PDB entry 2WKT | X-ray diffraction, 2.00 A resolution | chains A and B of the 4 polymer chains in the assembly

Chain A (and B):
Protein: Acetyl-CoA acetyltransferase
Organism: Zoogloea ramigera
Notes: EC 2.3.1.9; chain B of this document is another copy of the same molecule, construct and numbering; everything in this record applies to it too
UniProtKB: P07097 (THIL_ZOORA); the construct has insertions or renumbered stretches relative to UniProt, so the offset changes along the chain: 1-10 = UniProt 2-11; 12-392 = UniProt 12-392
Amino-acid sequence (392 residues; each row starts with the number of its first residue):
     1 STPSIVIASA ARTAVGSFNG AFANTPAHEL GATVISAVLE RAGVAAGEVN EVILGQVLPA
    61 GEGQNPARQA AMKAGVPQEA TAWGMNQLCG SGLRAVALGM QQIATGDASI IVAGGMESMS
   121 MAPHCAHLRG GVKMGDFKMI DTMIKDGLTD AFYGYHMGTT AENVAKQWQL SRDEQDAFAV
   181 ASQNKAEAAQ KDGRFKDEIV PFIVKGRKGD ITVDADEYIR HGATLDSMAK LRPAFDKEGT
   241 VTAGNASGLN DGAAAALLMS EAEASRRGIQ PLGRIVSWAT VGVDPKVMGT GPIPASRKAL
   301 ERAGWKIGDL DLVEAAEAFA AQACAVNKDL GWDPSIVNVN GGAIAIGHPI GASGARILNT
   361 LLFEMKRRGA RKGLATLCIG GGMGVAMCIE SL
Not modelled in the structure: 1-2 (chain B: 1-3)
Differences from the reference sequence: engineered mutation Ala-316 (Asn in P07097)
Modified residues: Cys-89 (s-hydroxycysteine; CSO)
Ion coordination: K+: Gln-56 (together with chloride ion)
Small-molecule neighbours: coenzyme A (COA): Cys-89, Leu-148, His-156, Met-157, Arg-220, Ser-227, Met-228, Leu-231, Ala-234, Phe-235, Ala-243, Gly-244, Ala-246, Ser-247, Gly-248, Leu-249, Met-288, Ala-318, Phe-319, His-348, Ile-350, Cys-378
Curated features (UniProtKB/Swiss-Prot):
  - active site: Cys-89 (Acyl-thioester intermediate), His-348 (Proton acceptor), Cys-378 (Proton acceptor)

Interface between chain A and chain B:
Pairs across the interface - 152 pairs, chain A then chain B:
  Phe-18(A) / Arg-129(B)
  Asn-19(A) / Arg-129(B)
  Asn-24(A) / His-127(B)
  Glu-51(A) / Arg-94(B)  salt bridge
  Glu-51(A) / Thr-280(B)
  Ala-60(A) / Ala-60(B)  hydrophobic
  Ala-60(A) / Asp-146(B)
  Gly-61(A) / Cys-125(B)
  Gly-61(A) / Lys-145(B)
  Gly-61(A) / Asp-146(B)  hydrogen bond (backbone-side chain)
  Glu-62(A) / Asp-146(B)  hydrogen bond (backbone-side chain)
  Gly-63(A) / Lys-145(B)
  Gly-63(A) / Asp-146(B)  hydrogen bond (backbone-side chain)
  Gln-64(A) / Leu-88(B)
  Gln-64(A) / Lys-145(B)
  Gln-64(A) / Asp-146(B)
  Gln-64(A) / Gly-147(B)  hydrogen bond (side chain-backbone)
  Gln-64(A) / Leu-148(B)
  Gln-64(A) / Thr-149(B)
  Gln-64(A) / Asp-150(B)
  Gln-64(A) / Met-157(B)  hydrogen bond
  Gln-64(A) / Gly-380(B)
  Gln-64(A) / Gly-381(B)
  Asn-65(A) / Asn-86(B)
  Asn-65(A) / Met-383(B)
  Arg-68(A) / Phe-152(B)
  Arg-68(A) / Val-283(B)  hydrogen bond (side chain-backbone)
  Arg-68(A) / Gly-381(B)  hydrogen bond (side chain-backbone)
  Arg-68(A) / Gly-382(B)  hydrogen bond (side chain-backbone)
  Gln-69(A) / Ala-151(B)
  Gln-69(A) / Phe-152(B)
  Met-72(A) / Phe-152(B)  hydrophobic
  Gln-78(A) / Gly-282(B)
  Gln-78(A) / Val-283(B)  hydrogen bond (backbone-backbone)
  Gln-78(A) / Asp-284(B)  hydrogen bond
  Gln-78(A) / Pro-285(B)
  Glu-79(A) / Val-281(B)
  Glu-79(A) / Gly-282(B)  hydrogen bond (backbone-backbone)
  Ala-80(A) / Gly-282(B)
  Thr-81(A) / Thr-280(B)
  Thr-81(A) / Val-281(B)
  Thr-81(A) / Gly-282(B)
  Thr-81(A) / Met-383(B)
  Ala-82(A) / Gln-87(B)
  Ala-82(A) / Met-383(B)  hydrogen bond (backbone-side chain)
  Trp-83(A) / Trp-83(B)  hydrophobic
  Trp-83(A) / Met-85(B)  hydrophobic
  Trp-83(A) / Asn-86(B)
  Trp-83(A) / Gln-87(B)
  Trp-83(A) / Arg-94(B)
  Trp-83(A) / Leu-98(B)  hydrophobic
  Gly-84(A) / Met-85(B)
  Gly-84(A) / Asn-86(B)  hydrogen bond (backbone-backbone)
  Met-85(A) / Trp-83(B)  hydrophobic
  Met-85(A) / Gly-84(B)
  Met-85(A) / Met-85(B)  hydrophobic
  Asn-86(A) / Asn-65(B)
  Asn-86(A) / Trp-83(B)
  Asn-86(A) / Gly-84(B)  hydrogen bond (backbone-backbone)
  Gln-87(A) / Thr-81(B)
  Gln-87(A) / Ala-82(B)
  Gln-87(A) / Trp-83(B)
  Leu-88(A) / Gln-64(B)
  Arg-94(A) / Glu-51(B)  salt bridge
  Arg-94(A) / Trp-83(B)
  Arg-94(A) / Gln-102(B)  hydrogen bond
  Leu-98(A) / Trp-83(B)  hydrophobic
  Leu-98(A) / Gln-102(B)
  Gln-101(A) / Gln-102(B)  hydrogen bond
  Gln-101(A) / Thr-105(B)  hydrogen bond
  Gln-101(A) / Asp-107(B)  hydrogen bond
  Gln-102(A) / Arg-94(B)  hydrogen bond
  Gln-102(A) / Leu-98(B)
  Gln-102(A) / Gln-101(B)  hydrogen bond
  Gln-102(A) / Trp-278(B)
  Thr-105(A) / Gln-101(B)  hydrogen bond
  Thr-105(A) / Thr-105(B)
  Asp-107(A) / Gln-101(B)  hydrogen bond
  Asp-107(A) / Trp-278(B)  hydrogen bond
  Asp-107(A) / Arg-302(B)  salt bridge
  Met-119(A) / Arg-129(B)  hydrogen bond (backbone-side chain)
  Ser-120(A) / His-127(B)  hydrogen bond (backbone-side chain)
  Ser-120(A) / Arg-129(B)  hydrogen bond (backbone-side chain)
  Met-121(A) / His-127(B)
  Ala-122(A) / His-127(B)
  Ala-122(A) / Arg-129(B)  hydrogen bond (backbone-side chain)
  Pro-123(A) / Cys-125(B)  hydrophobic
  Pro-123(A) / Ala-126(B)
  Pro-123(A) / His-127(B)
  His-124(A) / Cys-125(B)
  His-124(A) / Ala-126(B)  hydrogen bond (backbone-backbone)
  His-124(A) / Arg-129(B)
  Cys-125(A) / Pro-123(B)  hydrophobic
  Cys-125(A) / His-124(B)
  Cys-125(A) / Cys-125(B)  hydrophobic
  Ala-126(A) / Pro-123(B)
  Ala-126(A) / His-124(B)  hydrogen bond (backbone-backbone)
  His-127(A) / Asn-24(B)
  His-127(A) / Ser-120(B)  hydrogen bond (side chain-backbone)
  His-127(A) / Met-121(B)
  His-127(A) / Ala-122(B)
  His-127(A) / Pro-123(B)
  Arg-129(A) / Phe-18(B)
  Arg-129(A) / Asn-19(B)
  Arg-129(A) / Met-119(B)
  Arg-129(A) / Ser-120(B)  hydrogen bond (side chain-backbone)
  Arg-129(A) / Ala-122(B)  hydrogen bond (side chain-backbone)
  Arg-129(A) / His-124(B)
  Arg-129(A) / Asp-141(B)  salt bridge
  Arg-129(A) / Met-143(B)
  Met-139(A) / Met-139(B)  hydrophobic
  Asp-141(A) / Arg-129(B)  salt bridge
  Met-143(A) / Arg-129(B)
  Lys-145(A) / Gly-61(B)
  Lys-145(A) / Gly-63(B)
  Lys-145(A) / Gln-64(B)
  Asp-146(A) / Ala-60(B)
  Asp-146(A) / Gly-61(B)  hydrogen bond (side chain-backbone)
  Asp-146(A) / Glu-62(B)  hydrogen bond (side chain-backbone)
  Asp-146(A) / Gly-63(B)  hydrogen bond (side chain-backbone)
  Asp-146(A) / Gln-64(B)
  Gly-147(A) / Gln-64(B)  hydrogen bond (backbone-side chain)
  Leu-148(A) / Gln-64(B)
  Thr-149(A) / Gln-64(B)
  Asp-150(A) / Gln-64(B)
  Ala-151(A) / Gln-69(B)
  Phe-152(A) / Arg-68(B)
  Phe-152(A) / Gln-69(B)
  Phe-152(A) / Met-72(B)  hydrophobic
  Met-157(A) / Gln-64(B)  hydrogen bond
  Trp-278(A) / Gln-102(B)
  Trp-278(A) / Asp-107(B)  hydrogen bond
  Thr-280(A) / Glu-51(B)
  Thr-280(A) / Thr-81(B)
  Val-281(A) / Glu-79(B)
  Val-281(A) / Thr-81(B)
  Gly-282(A) / Gln-78(B)
  Gly-282(A) / Glu-79(B)  hydrogen bond (backbone-backbone)
  Gly-282(A) / Ala-80(B)
  Gly-282(A) / Thr-81(B)
  Val-283(A) / Arg-68(B)  hydrogen bond (backbone-side chain)
  Val-283(A) / Gln-78(B)  hydrogen bond (backbone-backbone)
  Asp-284(A) / Gln-78(B)
  Arg-302(A) / Asp-107(B)  salt bridge
  Gly-380(A) / Gln-64(B)
  Gly-381(A) / Gln-64(B)
  Gly-381(A) / Arg-68(B)  hydrogen bond (backbone-side chain)
  Gly-382(A) / Arg-68(B)  hydrogen bond (backbone-side chain)
  Gly-382(A) / Gln-78(B)
  Met-383(A) / Asn-65(B)
  Met-383(A) / Thr-81(B)
  Met-383(A) / Ala-82(B)
Also at the interface, not in a pair above, chain A (70 interface residues in all): Ala-23, Pro-59, Ala-104, Gly-106, Leu-128, Thr-142, Pro-285
Also at the interface, not in a pair above, chain B (69 interface residues in all): Ala-23, Pro-59, Ala-104, Leu-128, Thr-142

Overview:
70 residues of chain A and 69 residues of chain B are in contact; the contacts include 43 hydrogen bonds and 6
salt bridges. Polar pairs include Glu-51(A)/Arg-94(B), Asp-107(A)/Arg-302(B) and Arg-129(A)/Asp-141(B).
Ligands of chain A: coenzyme A. From UniProt: 3 active-site residues on chain A.
Both chains are Acetyl-CoA acetyltransferase (Zoogloea ramigera). Entry 2WKT (Biosynthetic thiolase from Z.
ramigera. complex of the N316A mutant with coenzyme A) was determined by X-ray diffraction together with 2WKU,
2WKV, 2WL4, 2WL5 and 2WL6 from the same study.
